PDB entry 3DPC | X-ray diffraction, 2.30 A resolution | chains A and B of the 3 polymer chains in the assembly

Chain A (and B):
Name: Alkaline phosphatase
From: Escherichia coli
Notes: EC 3.1.3.1; chain B of this document is another copy of the same molecule, construct and numbering; everything in this record applies to it too
Reference sequence: P00634 (PPB_ECOLI); residues 1-449 here correspond to UniProt positions 23-471 (UniProt number = residue number + 22)
Sequence (455 residues; row label = number of the first residue in the row):
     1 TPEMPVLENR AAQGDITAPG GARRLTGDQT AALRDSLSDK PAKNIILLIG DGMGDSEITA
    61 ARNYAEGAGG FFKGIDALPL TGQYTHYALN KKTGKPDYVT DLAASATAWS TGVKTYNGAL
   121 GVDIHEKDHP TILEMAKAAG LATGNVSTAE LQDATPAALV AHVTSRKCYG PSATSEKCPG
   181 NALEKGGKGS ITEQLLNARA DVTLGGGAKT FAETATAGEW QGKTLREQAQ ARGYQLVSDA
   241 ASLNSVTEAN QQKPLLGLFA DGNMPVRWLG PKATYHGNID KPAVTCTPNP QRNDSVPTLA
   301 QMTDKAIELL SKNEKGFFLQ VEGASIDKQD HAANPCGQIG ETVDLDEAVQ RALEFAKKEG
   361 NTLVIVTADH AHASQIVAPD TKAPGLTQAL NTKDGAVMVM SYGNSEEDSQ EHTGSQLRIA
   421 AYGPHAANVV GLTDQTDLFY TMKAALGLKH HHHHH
Disordered / not traced: 1, 451-455 (chain B: 1, 450-455)
Construct notes: engineered mutation Leu102 (Ser124 in P00634); expression tag (450-455)
Swiss-Prot annotation at these positions:
  - binding site (Mg(2+)): Asp51, Asp153, Thr155, Glu322
  - binding site (Zn(2+)): Asp51, Asp327, His331, Asp369, His370, His412
Disulfide bonds: Cys168-Cys178, Cys286-Cys336
What the authors report for this chain:
  - binding site for Phosphorylated Peptide: Leu102, Arg166, His412
  - mutagenesis - S102L (1000-fold): decreased catalytic activity
  - conformationally variable residues: Ser325 to His331

Interface between chain A and chain B:
Residue-residue contacts (180; chain A residue first):
  Arg10(A) with Val430(B), hydrogen bond (side chain-backbone); Gly431(B); Leu432(B), hydrogen bond (side chain-backbone); Thr433(B)
  Ile16(A) with Tyr87(B); Leu89(B); Gly94(B); Pro96(B), hydrophobic; Lys114(B)
  Thr17(A) with Leu89(B); Gly94(B); Val113(B); Ile124(B)
  Ala18(A) with Val113(B)
  Pro19(A) with His129(B); Tyr440(B)
  Gly20(A) with Gly112(B), hydrogen bond (backbone-backbone); Tyr440(B), hydrogen bond (backbone-side chain)
  Ala22(A) with Tyr87(B); Lys114(B); Asp434(B); Thr436(B)
  Arg23(A) with Thr436(B); Asp437(B); Tyr440(B)
  Arg24(A) with Thr85(B), hydrogen bond; Leu432(B); Thr433(B); Asp434(B); Asp437(B), hydrogen bond (backbone-side chain)
  Leu25(A) with Asn428(B); Asp437(B), hydrogen bond (backbone-side chain)
  Asp28(A) with His425(B), salt bridge; Asn428(B), hydrogen bond
  Gln29(A) with Asn428(B), hydrogen bond (backbone-side chain)
  Thr30(A) with Ser38(B); Asp39(B); Ala427(B)
  Leu33(A) with Leu37(B), hydrophobic; Ala427(B), hydrophobic; Val430(B), hydrophobic
  Arg34(A) with Leu37(B), hydrogen bond (side chain-backbone); Asp39(B), salt bridge
  Leu37(A) with Leu33(B), hydrophobic; Arg34(B); Leu37(B), hydrophobic
  Ser38(A) with Arg34(B)
  Asp39(A) with Thr30(B)
  Asp55(A) with Asp55(B); Gln83(B); Ser415(B); Gln416(B), hydrogen bond
  Ser56(A) with Ser415(B), hydrogen bond (backbone-side chain)
  Thr59(A) with Gly414(B); Ser415(B); Gln416(B), hydrogen bond (side chain-backbone)
  Arg62(A) with Thr85(B); Gln416(B), hydrogen bond; Leu432(B)
  Asn63(A) with Tyr98(B)
  Ala68(A) with Tyr87(B), hydrophobic; Pro96(B), hydrophobic; Tyr98(B), hydrophobic
  Gly69(A) with Tyr87(B)
  Asp76(A) with Leu432(B)
  Pro79(A) with Val430(B)
  Thr81(A) with Thr81(B), hydrogen bond (backbone-side chain); Gly82(B); Gln83(B); Gly431(B)
  Gly82(A) with Thr81(B)
  Gln83(A) with Asp55(B); Gln83(B); Arg418(B), hydrogen bond
  Thr85(A) with Arg24(B), hydrogen bond; Arg62(B)
  Tyr87(A) with Ile16(B); Ala22(B); Ala68(B), hydrophobic; Gly69(B)
  Leu89(A) with Ile16(B); Thr17(B)
  Gly94(A) with Ile16(B); Thr17(B)
  Lys95(A) with Asp394(B); Gly395(B), hydrogen bond (side chain-backbone)
  Pro96(A) with Ile16(B), hydrophobic; Asp394(B); Ala396(B)
  Tyr98(A) with Asn63(B); Ala68(B), hydrophobic; Ile376(B), hydrophobic; Thr392(B), hydrogen bond; Asp394(B), hydrogen bond; Ala396(B); Val397(B); Met398(B), hydrophobic
  Val99(A) with Ile376(B); Val377(B); Ala378(B)
  Gly112(A) with Pro19(B); Gly20(B), hydrogen bond (backbone-backbone)
  Val113(A) with Pro19(B)
  Lys114(A) with Ile16(B); Ala22(B)
  Ile124(A) with Thr17(B)
  His125(A) with Thr17(B)
  His129(A) with Pro19(B)
  His372(A) with Gln375(B)
  Ala373(A) with Gln375(B)
  Gln375(A) with Gln375(B); Thr413(B), hydrogen bond
  Ile376(A) with Tyr98(B); Val99(B); His412(B); Thr413(B); Gly414(B), hydrogen bond (backbone-backbone)
  Val377(A) with Val99(B); His412(B)
  Ala378(A) with Val99(B)
  Lys382(A) with Asp408(B), salt bridge; Glu411(B)
  Ala383(A) with Glu411(B)
  Pro384(A) with Gly403(B)
  Thr392(A) with Tyr98(B), hydrogen bond
  Asp394(A) with Lys95(B), hydrogen bond (backbone-side chain); Pro96(B); Tyr98(B), hydrogen bond
  Gly395(A) with Lys95(B)
  Ala396(A) with Pro96(B); Tyr98(B)
  Val397(A) with Tyr98(B)
  Met398(A) with Tyr98(B), hydrophobic
  Gly403(A) with Ala383(B); Pro384(B)
  Asn404(A) with Ala383(B); Pro384(B)
  Ser405(A) with Pro384(B)
  Glu411(A) with Thr381(B); Lys382(B), hydrogen bond (side chain-backbone); Ala383(B)
  His412(A) with Ile376(B)
  Thr413(A) with Gln375(B); Ile376(B)
  Gly414(A) with Thr59(B); Ile376(B), hydrogen bond (backbone-backbone)
  Ser415(A) with Asp55(B); Ser56(B), hydrogen bond (side chain-backbone); Thr59(B)
  Gln416(A) with Asp55(B), hydrogen bond; Thr59(B), hydrogen bond (backbone-side chain); Arg62(B), hydrogen bond
  Arg418(A) with Gln83(B)
  His425(A) with Asp28(B), salt bridge
  Ala427(A) with Thr30(B); Leu33(B), hydrophobic
  Asn428(A) with Leu25(B); Gly27(B); Asp28(B), hydrogen bond; Gln29(B), hydrogen bond (side chain-backbone)
  Val430(A) with Arg10(B), hydrogen bond (backbone-side chain); Leu33(B), hydrophobic; Pro79(B); Thr81(B)
  Gly431(A) with Thr81(B), hydrogen bond (backbone-side chain)
  Leu432(A) with Arg10(B), hydrogen bond (backbone-side chain); Arg24(B); Asp76(B)
  Thr433(A) with Arg10(B); Arg24(B)
  Asp434(A) with Ala22(B); Arg24(B)
  Thr436(A) with Ala22(B); Arg23(B)
  Asp437(A) with Arg23(B); Arg24(B), hydrogen bond (side chain-backbone); Leu25(B), hydrogen bond (side chain-backbone)
  Tyr440(A) with Pro19(B); Gly20(B), hydrogen bond (side chain-backbone); Arg23(B)
Other interface residues (no listed pair), chain A (86 interface residues in all): Ala12, Gly27, Asp97, Pro379, Asp408, Thr441
Other interface residues (no listed pair), chain B (85 interface residues in all): Ala12, Ala18, Ile58, Phe71, Leu80, Asp97, Pro379, Thr441

Overview:
The interface between chain A and chain B involves 86 residues on one side and 85 on the other; the contacts
include 40 hydrogen bonds and 4 salt bridges. Polar contacts include Asp28(A)-His425(B), Arg34(A)-Asp39(B) and
Lys382(A)-Asp408(B). From the paper: a binding site for Phosphorylated Peptide at Leu102(A), Arg166(A) and
His412(A); S102L of chain A reduces catalytic activity.
Both chains are Alkaline phosphatase (Escherichia coli). Entry 3DPC (Structure of E.coli Alkaline Phosphatase
Mutant in Complex with a Phosphorylated Peptide) was determined by X-ray diffraction.
